Entry 8E8Y (electron microscopy, 2.50 A resolution); this record covers chains 2 and 4 of the 6 polymer chains in the assembly.

# Chain 2
Name: Capsid protein VP2
From: Human poliovirus 2 strain Sabin
Reference sequence: Q8B3S1 (Q8B3S1_9ENTO); residues 10-271 here correspond to UniProt positions 79-340 (UniProt number = residue number + 69)
Chain sequence (262 residues; each row starts with the number of its first residue):
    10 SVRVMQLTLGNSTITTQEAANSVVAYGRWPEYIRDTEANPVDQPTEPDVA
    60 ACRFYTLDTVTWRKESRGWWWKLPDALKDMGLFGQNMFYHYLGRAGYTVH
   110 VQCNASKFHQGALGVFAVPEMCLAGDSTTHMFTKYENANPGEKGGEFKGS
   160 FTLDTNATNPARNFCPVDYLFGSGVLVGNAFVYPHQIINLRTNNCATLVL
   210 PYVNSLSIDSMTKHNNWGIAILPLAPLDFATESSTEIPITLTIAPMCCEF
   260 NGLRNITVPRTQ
Sequence notes: conflict Val11 (Asp80 in Q8B3S1)

# Chain 4
Name: Capsid protein VP4
From: Human poliovirus 2 strain Sabin
Reference sequence: Q8B3S1 (Q8B3S1_9ENTO); residue numbers follow UniProt; this construct covers 2-69
Chain sequence (68 residues; each row starts with the number of its first residue):
     2 GAQVSSQKVGAHENSNRAYGGSTINYTTINYYRDSASNAASKQDFAQDPS
    52 KFTEPIKDVLIKTAPMLN
Disordered / not traced: 14-23

# Chain 2 / chain 4 interface
Contacting residue pairs (14; chain 2 residue first):
  Ser10(2) - Asn69(4)  hydrogen bond (backbone-backbone)
  Val11(2) - Asp59(4)
  Val11(2) - Asn69(4)  hydrogen bond (backbone-backbone)
  Arg12(2) - Asn69(4)
  Ala29(2) - Leu68(4)
  Asn30(2) - Ile57(4)
  Asn30(2) - Asp59(4)
  Ser31(2) - Ile57(4)
  Ser31(2) - Lys58(4)  hydrogen bond (backbone-backbone)
  Val32(2) - Pro56(4)
  Val33(2) - Pro56(4)  hydrogen bond (backbone-backbone)
  Tyr35(2) - Lys52(4)
  Tyr35(2) - Phe53(4)  hydrophobic
  Thr201(2) - Leu68(4)
Other interface residues (no listed pair), chain 2 (12 interface residues in all): Gly36, Trp38

# Summary
12 residues of chain 2 and 8 residues of chain 4 are in contact; the contacts include 4 hydrogen bonds. Polar
contacts include Ser10(2)-Asn69(4), Val11(2)-Asn69(4) and Ser31(2)-Lys58(4).
Here chain 2 is Capsid protein VP2 and chain 4 is Capsid protein VP4, both from Human poliovirus 2 strain
Sabin. Entry 8E8Y (9H2 Fab-Sabin poliovirus 2 complex) was determined by electron microscopy (same publication
as 8E8L, 8E8R, 8E8S, 8E8X and 8E8Z).
